Entry 6BCH (X-ray diffraction, 3.00 A resolution); this record covers chains A and X of the 4 polymer chains in the assembly.

[Chain A]
Protein: Ribosomal protein 3/homing endonuclease-like fusion protein
Source organism: Leptographium truncatum
Reference sequence: C7SWF3 (C7SWF3_9PEZI); residues 1-315 here correspond to UniProt positions 398-712 (UniProt number = residue number + 397)
Amino-acid sequence (315 residues; row label = number of the first residue in the row):
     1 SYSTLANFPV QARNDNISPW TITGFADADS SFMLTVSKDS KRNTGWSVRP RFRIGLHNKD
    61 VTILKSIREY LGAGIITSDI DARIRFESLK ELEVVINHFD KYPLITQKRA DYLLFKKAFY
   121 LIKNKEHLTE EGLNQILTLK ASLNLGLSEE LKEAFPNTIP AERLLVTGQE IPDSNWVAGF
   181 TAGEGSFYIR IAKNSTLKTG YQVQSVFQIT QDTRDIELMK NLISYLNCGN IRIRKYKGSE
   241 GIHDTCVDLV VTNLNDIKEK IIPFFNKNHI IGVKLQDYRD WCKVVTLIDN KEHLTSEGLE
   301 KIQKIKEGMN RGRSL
Disordered / not traced: 1-15, 235-244, 315
Sequence notes: engineered mutation Asp-29 (Glu426 in C7SWF3)

[Chain X]
Molecule: 11-nt DNA strand
Sequence (11 nucleotides; each row starts with the number of its first residue):
    16 TAGGAGCATT T

[Chain A / chain X interface]
Residue-residue contacts (22):
  Ser-30(A) / DG18(X)  phosphate contact
  Ser-31(A) / DG18(X)  phosphate contact
  Met-33(A) / DG19(X)  phosphate contact
  Ser-37(A) / DG21(X)  phosphate contact
  Arg-49(A) / DG21(X)  hydrogen bond to the base
  Arg-51(A) / DA20(X)  base contact
  Arg-51(A) / DG21(X)  hydrogen bond to the base
  Arg-53(A) / DG18(X)  hydrogen bond to the base
  Arg-53(A) / DG19(X)  hydrogen bond to the base
  Gly-55(A) / DT16(X)  phosphate contact
  Leu-56(A) / DT16(X)  sugar contact
  Arg-83(A) / DG18(X)  hydrogen bond to the base
  Arg-83(A) / DG19(X)  hydrogen bond to the base
  Lys-108(A) / DG18(X)  salt bridge to the phosphate
  Lys-140(A) / DA20(X)  salt bridge to the phosphate
  Leu-143(A) / DG19(X)  phosphate contact
  Asn-144(A) / DG18(X)  phosphate contact
  Asn-144(A) / DG19(X)  hydrogen bond to the phosphate
  Leu-145(A) / DG18(X)  phosphate contact
  Leu-145(A) / DG19(X)  hydrogen bond to the phosphate
  Gly-146(A) / DG19(X)  phosphate contact
  Ser-148(A) / DA20(X)  phosphate contact
Other interface residues (no listed pair), chain A (23 interface residues in all): Ala-28, Asp-29, Phe-32, Thr-35, Asp-81, Glu-184
Other interface residues (no listed pair), chain X (7 interface residues in all): DA17, DC22

[In short]
23 residues of chain A and 7 residues of chain X are in contact; the contacts include 8 hydrogen bonds and 2
salt bridges. Polar contacts include Arg-49(A)/DG21(X), Arg-51(A)/DG21(X) and Arg-53(A)/DG18(X).
Here chain A is Ribosomal protein 3/homing endonuclease-like fusion protein (Leptographium truncatum) and
chain X is an 11-nt DNA strand. Entry 6BCH (I-LtrI E29D bound to cognate substrate (nicked complex)) was
determined by X-ray diffraction.
